PDB entry 1J11 | X-ray diffraction, 2.00 A resolution | chain A

Chain A:
Molecule: Beta-amylase
Source organism: Bacillus cereus
Notes: EC 3.2.1.2
UniProt: P36924 (AMYB_BACCE); residues 1-516 here correspond to UniProt positions 31-546 (UniProt number = residue number + 30)
Amino-acid sequence (516 residues; each row starts with the number of its first residue):
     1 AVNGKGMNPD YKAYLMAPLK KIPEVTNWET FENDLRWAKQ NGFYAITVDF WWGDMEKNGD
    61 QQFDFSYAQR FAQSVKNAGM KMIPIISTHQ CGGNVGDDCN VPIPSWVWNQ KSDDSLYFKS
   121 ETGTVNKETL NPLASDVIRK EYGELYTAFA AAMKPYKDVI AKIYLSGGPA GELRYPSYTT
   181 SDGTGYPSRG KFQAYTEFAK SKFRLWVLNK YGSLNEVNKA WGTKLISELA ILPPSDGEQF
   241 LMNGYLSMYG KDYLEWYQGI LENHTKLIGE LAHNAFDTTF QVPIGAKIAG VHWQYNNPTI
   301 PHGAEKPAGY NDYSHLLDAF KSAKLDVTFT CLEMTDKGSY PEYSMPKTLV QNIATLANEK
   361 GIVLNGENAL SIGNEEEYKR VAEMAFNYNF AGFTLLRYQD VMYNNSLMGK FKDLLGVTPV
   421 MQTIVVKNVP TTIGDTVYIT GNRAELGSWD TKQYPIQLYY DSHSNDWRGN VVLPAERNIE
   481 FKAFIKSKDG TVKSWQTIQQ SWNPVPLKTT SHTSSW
Cystine bridges: Cys-91/Cys-99
Covalent attachments: (2R)-oxiran-2-ylmethyl glucoside (EPG) linked to Glu-172
Metal / ion sites: Ca2+: Glu-56, Asp-60, Gln-61, Glu-141, Glu-144
Residues lining bound ligands: (2R)-oxiran-2-ylmethyl glucoside (EPG; (2R)-oxiran-2-ylmethyl alpha-D-glucopyranoside): Met-16, Leu-19, Asp-49, Trp-51, Ile-85, Ser-87, His-89, Asn-94, Asp-97, Ala-170, Lys-287, Glu-367, Leu-396, Arg-397
Swiss-Prot annotation at these positions:
  - active site: Glu-172 (Proton donor), Glu-367 (Proton acceptor)
  - binding site (substrate): Asp-49, His-89, Asp-97, Lys-287, His-292, Thr-330, Asn-368, Ala-369, Arg-397
  - binding site (Ca(2+)): Glu-56, Asp-60, Gln-61, Glu-141, Glu-144

Summary:
Covalently linked (2R)-oxiran-2-ylmethyl glucoside: at Glu-172. The Ca2+ site is built by Glu-56, Asp-60,
Gln-61, Glu-141 and Glu-144. From UniProt: active-site residues Glu-172 and Glu-367, 9 substrate-binding
residues and 5 Ca2+-binding residues.
Chain A is Beta-amylase (Bacillus cereus); the structure, beta-amylase from Bacillus cereus var. mycoides in
complex with alpha-EPG, was determined by X-ray diffraction together with 1J0Y, 1J0Z, 1J10 and 1J12 from the
same study.
